PDB entry 2GTT | X-ray diffraction, 3.49 A resolution | chains C and W of the 24 polymer chains in the assembly

== Chain C ==
Protein: Nucleoprotein
From: Lyssavirus rabies
Reference sequence: A8VR20 (A8VR20_9RHAB); residue numbers follow UniProt; this construct covers 1-450
Sequence (450 residues; row label = number of the first residue in the row):
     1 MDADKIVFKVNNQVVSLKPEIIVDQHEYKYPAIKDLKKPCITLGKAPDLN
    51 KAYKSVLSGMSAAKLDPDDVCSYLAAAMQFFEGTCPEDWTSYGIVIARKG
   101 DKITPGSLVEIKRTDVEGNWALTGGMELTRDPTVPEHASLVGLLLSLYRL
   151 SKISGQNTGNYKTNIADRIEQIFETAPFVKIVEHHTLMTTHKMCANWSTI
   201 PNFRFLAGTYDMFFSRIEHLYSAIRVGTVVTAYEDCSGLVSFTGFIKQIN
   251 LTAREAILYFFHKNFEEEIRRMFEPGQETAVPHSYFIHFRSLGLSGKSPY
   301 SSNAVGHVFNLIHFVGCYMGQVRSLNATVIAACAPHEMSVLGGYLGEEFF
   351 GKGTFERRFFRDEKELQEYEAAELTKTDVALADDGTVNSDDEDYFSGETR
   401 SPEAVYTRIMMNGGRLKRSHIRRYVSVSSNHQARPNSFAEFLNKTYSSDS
Not modelled in the structure: 1-5, 373-397, 449-450

== Chain W ==
Molecule: 99-nt RNA strand
Sequence (99 nucleotides; row label = number of the first residue in the row):
     1 CCCCCCCACCCACAAAAACCACAACACCCACAAACCCAAAAAACCCCACA
    51 ACCCCCCCACACCCCACCAACCCCACAAACCCCACACACCCCACAAAAC

== Interface between chain C and chain W ==
Contacting residue pairs (40):
  Arg149(C) - A66(W)  salt bridge to the phosphate
  Arg149(C) - C67(W)  salt bridge to the phosphate
  Gln156(C) - C64(W)  base contact
  Asn157(C) - C64(W)  base contact
  Thr158(C) - C64(W)  sugar contact
  Tyr161(C) - C64(W)  sugar contact
  Tyr161(C) - A66(W)  hydrogen bond to the phosphate
  Ile165(C) - A66(W)  phosphate contact
  Ile172(C) - C67(W)  base contact
  Glu218(C) - C68(W)  sugar contact
  Ser222(C) - C67(W)  base contact
  Ala223(C) - C67(W)  base contact
  Arg225(C) - C67(W)  hydrogen bond to the sugar
  Arg225(C) - C68(W)  phosphate contact
  Val226(C) - C67(W)  hydrogen bond to the sugar
  Val229(C) - A66(W)  base contact
  Val229(C) - C67(W)  phosphate contact
  Val230(C) - A66(W)  base contact
  Ala232(C) - A66(W)  base contact
  Asp235(C) - C60(W)  hydrogen bond to the sugar
  Asp235(C) - A61(W)  phosphate contact
  Asp235(C) - C62(W)  phosphate contact
  Cys236(C) - C62(W)  hydrogen bond to the phosphate
  Ser237(C) - C62(W)  hydrogen bond to the phosphate
  Arg290(C) - C60(W)  hydrogen bond to the sugar
  Lys297(C) - A61(W)  phosphate contact
  Ser298(C) - A61(W)  hydrogen bond to the phosphate
  Ser301(C) - C62(W)  phosphate contact
  Ser302(C) - C62(W)  hydrogen bond to the phosphate
  Asn303(C) - C62(W)  base contact
  Phe309(C) - C63(W)  phosphate contact
  Arg323(C) - C63(W)  salt bridge to the phosphate
  Asn326(C) - C63(W)  sugar contact
  Ala327(C) - C63(W)  phosphate contact
  Thr328(C) - C62(W)  sugar contact
  Thr328(C) - C63(W)  hydrogen bond to the phosphate
  Arg434(C) - C63(W)  hydrogen bond to the sugar
  Arg434(C) - C64(W)  base contact
  Arg434(C) - C65(W)  salt bridge to the phosphate
  Pro435(C) - C64(W)  base contact
Other interface residues (no listed pair), chain C (34 interface residues in all): Lys152, Thr199, Arg204
Other interface residues (no listed pair), chain W (10 interface residues in all): A59

== Summary ==
34 residues of chain C and 10 residues of chain W are in contact, with 11 hydrogen bonds and 4 salt bridges.
Polar contacts include Arg225(C)-C67(W), Val226(C)-C67(W) and Asp235(C)-C60(W).
Here chain C is Nucleoprotein (Lyssavirus rabies) and chain W is a 99-nt RNA strand. Entry 2GTT (Crystal
structure of the rabies virus nucleoprotein-RNA complex) was determined by X-ray diffraction.
